Entry 5AIP (X-ray diffraction, 2.30 A resolution); this record covers chains A and B.

== Chain A (and B) ==
Protein: Transcriptional regulator, marr family
Organism: Neisseria meningitidis serogroup b
Notes: chain B of this document is another copy of the same molecule, construct and numbering; everything in this record applies to it too
Reference sequence: Q7DD70 (Q7DD70_NEIMB); residues 1-146 here = UniProt positions 1-146
Sequence (146 residues; each row starts with the number of its first residue):
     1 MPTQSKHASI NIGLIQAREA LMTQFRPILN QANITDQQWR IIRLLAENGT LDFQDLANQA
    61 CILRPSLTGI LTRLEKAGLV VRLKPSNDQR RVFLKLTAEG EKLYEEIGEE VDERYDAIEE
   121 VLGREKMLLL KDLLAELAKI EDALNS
Unresolved in the structure: 142-146 (chain B: 1-8, 86-90, 146)
Modified residues: Mse1 (selenomethionine; parent Met); Mse22 (selenomethionine; parent Met); Mse127 (selenomethionine; parent Met)
Small-molecule neighbours: 4-hydroxyphenylacetate (4HP): S9, I10, N11
From the paper describing this entry:
  - self-association interface (contacts with another copy of this molecule); pairs are residue here / residue on that copy: K126-E136 (salt bridge), L130-L130 (hydrophobic contact), L130-L134 (hydrophobic contact), L130-L137 (hydrophobic contact), L130-L133 (hydrophobic contact), Q4, S5, K6, H7, S9, I10, N11, I12, L14, I15, Q16, R18, D36, R43, A46, Q59, C61, Y104, D112, R114, Y115, D116, I118, E119, K126, L130, L133, L134, E136, L137, E141, N145
  - mutagenesis - L133K: decreased binding to Transcriptional regulator, marr family (chain A)
  - conformationally variable residues (helix shift, side-chain flip): R43, R64 to A77
  - mutagenesis - H7A, S9A, F25A: decreased signaling in response to 4-hydroxyphenylacetate
  - mutagenesis - N11A: abolished signaling

== How chain A and chain B interact ==
Pairs across the interface - 95 pairs, chain A then chain B:
  Mse1(A) with A46(B); E47(B)
  P2(A) with A46(B); Y104(B), hydrophobic; E105(B)
  T3(A) with Y104(B); E105(B)
  Q4(A) with A46(B); E47(B); Y104(B)
  S5(A) with R43(B); Y104(B), hydrogen bond (backbone-side chain); G108(B); D112(B)
  K6(A) with D112(B), hydrogen bond (backbone-side chain); D116(B), salt bridge
  H7(A) with R43(B), hydrogen bond (backbone-side chain); D112(B), hydrogen bond (backbone-side chain); Y115(B); D116(B), salt bridge; E119(B), salt bridge
  A8(A) with R43(B)
  S9(A) with R43(B); Y115(B)
  I10(A) with Y115(B), hydrogen bond (backbone-side chain); Mse127(B)
  N11(A) with R18(B); L21(B); D36(B), hydrogen bond; Y115(B)
  I12(A) with R40(B)
  L14(A) with L14(B), hydrophobic; A17(B); R18(B); L21(B), hydrophobic
  I15(A) with R18(B); R40(B); C61(B), hydrophobic
  Q16(A) with Q59(B), hydrogen bond (side chain-backbone); C61(B)
  A17(A) with L14(B)
  R18(A) with N11(B), hydrogen bond; L14(B); I15(B)
  E19(A) with C61(B)
  L21(A) with I10(B), hydrophobic; N11(B); E141(B)
  Q24(A) with N145(B)
  R40(A) with I12(B); I15(B)
  R43(A) with S9(B), hydrogen bond; N11(B); I12(B)
  L44(A) with I12(B), hydrophobic
  N58(A) with E19(B)
  Q59(A) with Q16(B), hydrogen bond (backbone-side chain)
  C61(A) with I15(B); Q16(B); E19(B), hydrogen bond
  R114(A) with E141(B), salt bridge; L144(B); N145(B), hydrogen bond
  Y115(A) with S9(B); I10(B); N11(B), hydrogen bond (side chain-backbone)
  I118(A) with E141(B); L144(B), hydrophobic
  V121(A) with I140(B), hydrophobic
  L122(A) with E136(B)
  K126(A) with L133(B); E136(B), salt bridge
  L129(A) with L133(B), hydrophobic
  L130(A) with L130(B), hydrophobic; L133(B); L137(B), hydrophobic
  K131(A) with I10(B)
  L133(A) with K126(B); L129(B), hydrophobic; L130(B)
  L134(A) with G13(B); L14(B), hydrophobic; A17(B); L130(B), hydrophobic
  E136(A) with L122(B); K126(B), salt bridge
  L137(A) with A20(B); L122(B), hydrophobic; L130(B), hydrophobic
  A138(A) with Q16(B); A17(B); A20(B)
  I140(A) with V121(B), hydrophobic; L122(B), hydrophobic
  E141(A) with Q24(B)
Interface residues without a listed pair, chain A (49 interface residues in all): G13, A20, Mse22, W39, A60, A117, Mse127
Interface residues without a listed pair, chain B (48 interface residues in all): L44, G49, A60, E101, I118, K131, L134
The authors on this interface:
  - specific contacts: L130(B)-L133(A)

== Overview ==
49 residues of chain A face 48 of chain B across their interface, with 13 hydrogen bonds and 6 salt bridges.
Polar contacts include K6(A)-D116(B), H7(A)-D116(B) and H7(A)-E119(B). The paper describes a contact between
L130(B) and L133(A). From the paper: H7A, S9A and F25A of chain A reduce signaling in response to
4-hydroxyphenylacetate; conformational variability at R43(A) and R64(A); 5 substitutions were tested in all.
Chain A and chain B are both Transcriptional regulator, marr family (Neisseria meningitidis serogroup b); the
structure, Crystal structure of NadR in complex with 4-hydroxyphenylacetate, was determined by X-ray
diffraction together with 5AIQ from the same study.
